Entry 7PG4 (electron microscopy, 9.10 A resolution (very low resolution: no residue pairs are listed; an interface is given only as per-side residue counts)); this record covers chains B and I of the 6 polymer chains in the assembly.

# Chain B
Protein: Isoform Short of Insulin receptor
Source organism: Homo sapiens
Notes: EC 2.7.10.1
UniProt: P06213 (INSR_HUMAN), isoform P06213-2; residues -26 to 1343 here correspond to UniProt positions 1-1370 (UniProt number = residue number + 27)
Chain sequence (1382 residues; row label = number of the first residue in the row; numbers below 1 keep their minus sign (Met-26 is residue -26)):
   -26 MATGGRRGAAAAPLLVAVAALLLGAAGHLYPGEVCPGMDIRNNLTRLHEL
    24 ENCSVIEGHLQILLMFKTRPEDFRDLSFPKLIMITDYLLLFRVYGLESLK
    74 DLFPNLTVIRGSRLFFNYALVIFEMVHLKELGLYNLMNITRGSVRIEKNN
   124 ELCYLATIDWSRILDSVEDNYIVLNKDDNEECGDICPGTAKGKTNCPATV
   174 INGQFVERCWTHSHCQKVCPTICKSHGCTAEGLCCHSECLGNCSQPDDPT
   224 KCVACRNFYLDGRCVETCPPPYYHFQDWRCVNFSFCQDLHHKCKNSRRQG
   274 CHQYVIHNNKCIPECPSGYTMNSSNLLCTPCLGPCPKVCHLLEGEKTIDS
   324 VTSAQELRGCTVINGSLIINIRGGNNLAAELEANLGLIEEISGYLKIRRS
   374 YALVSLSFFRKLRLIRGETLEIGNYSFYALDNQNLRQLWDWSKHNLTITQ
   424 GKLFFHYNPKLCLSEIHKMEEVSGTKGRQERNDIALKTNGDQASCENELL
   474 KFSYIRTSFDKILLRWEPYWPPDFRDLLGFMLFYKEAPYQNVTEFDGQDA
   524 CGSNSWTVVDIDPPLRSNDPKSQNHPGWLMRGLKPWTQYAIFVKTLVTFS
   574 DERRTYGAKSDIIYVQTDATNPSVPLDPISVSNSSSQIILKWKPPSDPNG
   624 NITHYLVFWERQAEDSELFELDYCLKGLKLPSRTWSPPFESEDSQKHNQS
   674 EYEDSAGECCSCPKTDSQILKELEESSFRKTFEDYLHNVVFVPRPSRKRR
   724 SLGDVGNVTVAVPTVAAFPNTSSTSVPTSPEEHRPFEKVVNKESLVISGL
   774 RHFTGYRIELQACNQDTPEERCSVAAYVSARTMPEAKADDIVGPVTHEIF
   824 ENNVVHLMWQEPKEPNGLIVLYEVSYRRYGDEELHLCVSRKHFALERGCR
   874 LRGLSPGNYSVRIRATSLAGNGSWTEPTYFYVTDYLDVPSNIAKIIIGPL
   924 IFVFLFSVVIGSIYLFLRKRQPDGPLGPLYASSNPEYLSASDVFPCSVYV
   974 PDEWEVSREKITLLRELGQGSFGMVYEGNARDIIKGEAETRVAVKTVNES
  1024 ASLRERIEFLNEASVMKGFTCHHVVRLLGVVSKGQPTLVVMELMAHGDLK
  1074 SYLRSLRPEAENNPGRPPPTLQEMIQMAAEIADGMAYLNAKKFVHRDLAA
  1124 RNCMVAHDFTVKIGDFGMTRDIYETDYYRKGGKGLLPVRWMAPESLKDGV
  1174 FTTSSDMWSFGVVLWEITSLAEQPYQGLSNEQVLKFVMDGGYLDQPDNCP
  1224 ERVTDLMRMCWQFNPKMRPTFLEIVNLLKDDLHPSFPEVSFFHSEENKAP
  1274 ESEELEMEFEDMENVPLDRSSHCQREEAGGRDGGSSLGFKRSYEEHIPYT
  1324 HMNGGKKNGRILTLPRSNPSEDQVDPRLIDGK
Disordered / not traced: -26 to 0, 163-167, 173-176, 268-273, 540-545, 648-674, 719-755, 908-1355
Construct notes: expression tag (1344-1355)
Disulfide bonds: Cys8-Cys26, Cys126-Cys155, Cys159-Cys182, Cys169-Cys188, Cys192-Cys201, Cys196-Cys207, Cys208-Cys216, Cys212-Cys225, Cys228-Cys237, Cys241-Cys253, Cys259-Cys284, Cys266-Cys274, Cys288-Cys301, Cys304-Cys308, Cys312-Cys333, Cys435-Cys468, Cys647-Cys860, Cys682-Cys685, Cys786-Cys795
Swiss-Prot annotation at these positions:
  - region: Glu706 to Phe714 (Insulin-binding), Tyr972 (Important for interaction with IRS1, SHC1 and STAT5B)
  - site: Phe39 (Insulin-binding)
  - modified residue: Ser373 (Phosphoserine), Tyr374 (Phosphotyrosine), Ser380 (Phosphoserine), Tyr972 (Phosphotyrosine)
  - glycosylation (N-linked (GlcNAc...) asparagine): Asn16, Asn25, Asn78, Asn111, Asn215, Asn255, Asn295, Asn337, Asn397, Asn418, Asn514, Asn606, Asn624, Asn671

# Chain I
Protein: Insulin
Source organism: Homo sapiens
UniProt: P01308 (INS_HUMAN); residues 1-21 here correspond to UniProt positions 90-110 (UniProt number = residue number + 89)
Chain sequence (21 residues; row label = number of the first residue in the row):
     1 GIVEQCCTSICSLYQLENYCN
Disulfide bonds: Cys6-Cys11

# Chain B / chain I interface
At this resolution (9 A) residue pairs are not listed: 15 residues of chain B and 6 of chain I lie at the interface.

# Summary
The interface between chain B and chain I involves 15 residues on one side and 6 on the other.
Chain B is Isoform Short of Insulin receptor and chain I is Insulin, both from Homo sapiens; the structure,
Low resolution Cryo-EM structure of the full-length insulin receptor bound to 2 insulin, conf 3, was
determined by electron microscopy, deposited together with 7PG0, 7PG2 and 7PG3.
